PDB entry 4G5S | X-ray diffraction, 3.62 A resolution | chains A and E

[Chain A]
Molecule: Guanine nucleotide-binding protein G(k) subunit alpha
Source organism: Homo sapiens
Reference sequence: P08754 (GNAI3_HUMAN); residue numbers follow UniProt; this construct covers 25-354
Amino-acid sequence (330 residues; numbered 25 to 354; the number before each row is that of its first residue):
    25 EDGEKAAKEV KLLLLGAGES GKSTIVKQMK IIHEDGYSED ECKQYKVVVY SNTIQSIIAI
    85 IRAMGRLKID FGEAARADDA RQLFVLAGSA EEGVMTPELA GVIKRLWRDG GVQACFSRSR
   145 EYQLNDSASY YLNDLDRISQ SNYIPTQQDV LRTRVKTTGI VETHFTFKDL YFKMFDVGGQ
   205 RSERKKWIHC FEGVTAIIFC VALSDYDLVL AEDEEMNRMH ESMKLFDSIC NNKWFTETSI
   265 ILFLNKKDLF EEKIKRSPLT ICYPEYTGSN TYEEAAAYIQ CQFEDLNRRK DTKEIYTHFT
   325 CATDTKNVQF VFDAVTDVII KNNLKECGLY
Disordered / not traced: 25-31, 117, 350-354
Residues lining bound ligands: GDP (guanosine-5'-diphosphate): Ala41, Gly42, Glu43, Ser44, Gly45, Lys46, Ser47, Thr48, Asp150, Ser151, Leu175, Arg176, Arg178, Asn269, Lys270, Lys271, Asp272, Leu273, Thr324, Cys325, Ala326, Thr327
Reported in the primary citation:
  - mutagenesis - Q147L: unchanged binding to LGN GLs

[Chain E]
Molecule: G-protein-signaling modulator 2
Notes: fragment: GoLoco 3
Reference sequence: Q8VDU0 (GPSM2_MOUSE); residues 587-611 here correspond to UniProt positions 594-618 (UniProt number = residue number + 7)
Amino-acid sequence (25 residues; row label = number of the first residue in the row):
   587 DEDFFDILVK CQGSRLDDQR CAPPS
Disordered / not traced: 587-588, 611
Reported in the primary citation:
  - binding site for GDP: Arg601, Arg606
  - mutagenesis - L594E: decreased binding to Guanine nucleotide-binding protein G(k) subunit alpha (chain A)

[Chain A / chain E interface]
Pairs across the interface (39):
  Gly40(A) with Gln598(E), hydrogen bond (backbone-side chain)
  Glu43(A) with Arg601(E); Arg606(E), salt bridge
  Ser47(A) with Arg601(E)
  Ser75(A) with Cys607(E)
  Asn76(A) with Gln605(E); Arg606(E); Cys607(E)
  Gln79(A) with Asp604(E); Gln605(E), hydrogen bond (side chain-backbone); Arg606(E), hydrogen bond (side chain-backbone); Cys607(E)
  Ala83(A) with Gln605(E)
  Gln147(A) with Leu602(E); Gln605(E), hydrogen bond (backbone-side chain)
  Leu148(A) with Gln605(E)
  Asn149(A) with Gln605(E), hydrogen bond
  Arg178(A) with Leu602(E); Gln605(E), hydrogen bond (side chain-backbone); Arg606(E); Cys607(E), hydrogen bond (backbone-backbone)
  Val179(A) with Arg606(E), hydrogen bond (backbone-side chain); Cys607(E); Pro609(E), hydrophobic
  Lys180(A) with Arg606(E); Cys607(E), hydrogen bond (backbone-backbone); Pro609(E)
  Thr181(A) with Arg601(E)
  Gly202(A) with Gln598(E)
  Trp211(A) with Phe591(E), hydrophobic
  Phe215(A) with Phe590(E), hydrophobic; Phe591(E), hydrophobic
  Glu239(A) with Lys596(E)
  Arg242(A) with Ser600(E)
  Glu245(A) with Cys597(E)
  Leu249(A) with Leu594(E), hydrophobic
  Ser252(A) with Ile593(E)
  Ile253(A) with Phe590(E), hydrophobic
  Asn256(A) with Phe590(E)
Interface residues without a listed pair, chain A (31 interface residues in all): Ala41, Gly42, Lys46, Gln68, Tyr69, Val72, Phe259
Interface residues without a listed pair, chain E (17 interface residues in all): Ala608, Pro610
From the paper, about this interface:
  - interface residues, chain E: Asp589(E), Cys607(E)

[Overview]
The interface between chain A and chain E involves 31 residues on one side and 17 on the other, with 9
hydrogen bonds and 1 salt bridge. Polar contacts include Glu43(A)-Arg606(E), Gly40(A)-Gln598(E) and
Gln79(A)-Gln605(E). From the paper: a binding site for GDP at Arg601(E) and Arg606(E); L594E of chain E
reduces binding to Guanine nucleotide-binding protein G(k) subunit alpha (chain A).
Chain A is Guanine nucleotide-binding protein G(k) subunit alpha (Homo sapiens) and chain E is
G-protein-signaling modulator 2; the structure, Structure of LGN GL3/Galphai3 complex, was determined by X-ray
diffraction, deposited together with 4G5O, 4G5Q and 4G5R.
